Entry 1M5N (X-ray diffraction, 2.90 A resolution); this record covers chains S and Q.

[Chain S]
Protein: Importin beta-1 subunit
Organism: Homo sapiens
Notes: fragment: N-terminal domain (Residues 1-485)
UniProt: Q14974 (IMB1_HUMAN); residue numbers follow UniProt; this construct covers 1-485
Chain sequence (485 residues; each row starts with the number of its first residue):
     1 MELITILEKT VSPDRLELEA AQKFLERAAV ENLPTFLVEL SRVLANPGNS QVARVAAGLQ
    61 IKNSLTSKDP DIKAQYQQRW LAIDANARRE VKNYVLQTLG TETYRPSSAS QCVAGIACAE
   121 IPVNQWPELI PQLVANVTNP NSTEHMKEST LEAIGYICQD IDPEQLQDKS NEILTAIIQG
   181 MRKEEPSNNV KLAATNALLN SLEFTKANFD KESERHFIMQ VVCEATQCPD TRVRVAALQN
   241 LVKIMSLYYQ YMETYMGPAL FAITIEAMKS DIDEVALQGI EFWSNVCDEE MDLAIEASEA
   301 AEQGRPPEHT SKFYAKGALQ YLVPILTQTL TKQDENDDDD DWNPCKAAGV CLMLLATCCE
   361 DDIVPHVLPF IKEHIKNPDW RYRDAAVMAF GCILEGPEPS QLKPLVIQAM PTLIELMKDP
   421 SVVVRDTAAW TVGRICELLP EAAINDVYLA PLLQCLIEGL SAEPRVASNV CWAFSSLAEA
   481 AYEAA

[Chain Q]
Protein: Parathyroid hormone-related protein
UniProt: P12272 (PTHR_HUMAN); residues 67-94 here correspond to UniProt positions 103-130 (UniProt number = residue number + 36)
Chain sequence (28 residues; numbered 67 to 94; the number before each row is that of its first residue):
    67 YLTQETNKVE TYKEQPLKTP GKKKKGKP

[Interface between chain S and chain Q]
Residue-residue contacts (30):
  Val55(S) with Tyr67(Q)
  Tyr104(S) with Tyr67(Q)
  Pro106(S) with Tyr67(Q)
  Tyr156(S) with Thr69(Q), hydrogen bond; Gln70(Q)
  Gln159(S) with Gln70(Q); Glu71(Q)
  Asn196(S) with Gln70(Q)
  Leu199(S) with Asn73(Q)
  Asn200(S) with Glu71(Q)
  Gln239(S) with Thr72(Q), hydrogen bond (side chain-backbone); Asn73(Q), hydrogen bond (side chain-backbone); Lys74(Q)
  Glu274(S) with Thr72(Q)
  Gln278(S) with Lys74(Q)
  Glu281(S) with Val75(Q); Glu76(Q)
  Asp288(S) with Tyr78(Q)
  Ile295(S) with Lys93(Q)
  Asp339(S) with Lys84(Q)
  Trp342(S) with Glu76(Q)
  Glu395(S) with Lys89(Q); Lys90(Q)
  Trp430(S) with Pro86(Q); Gly87(Q)
  Arg434(S) with Lys88(Q), hydrogen bond (side chain-backbone)
  Glu437(S) with Lys89(Q); Lys90(Q)
  Trp472(S) with Gly87(Q); Lys89(Q)
Other interface residues (no listed pair), chain S (29 interface residues in all): Gln111, Glu152, Ser298, Glu299, Asp340, Val350, Met353, Asn469
Other interface residues (no listed pair), chain Q (20 interface residues in all): Thr77, Thr85, Lys91

[Summary]
Chain S and chain Q form an interface of 29 and 20 residues respectively; the contacts include 4 hydrogen
bonds. Polar pairs include Tyr156(S)-Thr69(Q), Gln239(S)-Thr72(Q) and Gln239(S)-Asn73(Q).
Here chain S is Importin beta-1 subunit (Homo sapiens) and chain Q is Parathyroid hormone-related protein.
Entry 1M5N (Crystal structure of HEAT repeats (1-11) of importin b bound to the non-classical NLS(67-94) of
PTHrP) was determined by X-ray diffraction.
